Entry 9FDA (electron microscopy, 2.00 A resolution); this record covers chains D and B of the 15 polymer chains in the assembly.

Chain D:
Molecule: Small ribosomal subunit protein uS4
Organism: Escherichia coli
UniProtKB: P0A7V8 (RS4_ECOLI); numbering as in UniProt (aligned over 1-206)
Amino-acid sequence (206 residues; row label = number of the first residue in the row):
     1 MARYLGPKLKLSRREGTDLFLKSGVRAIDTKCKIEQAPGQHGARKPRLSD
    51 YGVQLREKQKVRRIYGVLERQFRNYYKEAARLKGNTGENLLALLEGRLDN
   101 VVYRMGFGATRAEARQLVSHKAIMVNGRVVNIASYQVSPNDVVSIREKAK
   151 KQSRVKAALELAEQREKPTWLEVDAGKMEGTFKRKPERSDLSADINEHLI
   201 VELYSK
Disordered / not traced: 1
Bound ions: K+: Ala79, Ala80, Leu82, Gly84, Thr86

Chain B:
Molecule: 16S rRNA
Organism: Escherichia coli
Sequence (1542 nucleotides; numbered 1 to 1542; the number before each row is that of its first residue):
     1 AAAUUGAAGAGUUUGAUCAUGGCUCAGAUUGAACGCUGGCGGCAGGCCUA
    51 ACACAUGCAAGUCGAACGGUAACAGGAAGAAGCUUGCUUCUUUGCUGACG
   101 AGUGGCGGACGGGUGAGUAAUGUCUGGGAAACUGCCUGAUGGAGGGGGAU
   151 AACUACUGGAAACGGUAGCUAAUACCGCAUAACGUCGCAAGACCAAAGAG
   201 GGGGACCUUCGGGCCUCUUGCCAUCGGAUGUGCCCAGAUGGGAUUAGCUA
   251 GUAGGUGGGGUAACGGCUCACCUAGGCGACGAUCCCUAGCUGGUCUGAGA
   301 GGAUGACCAGCCACACUGGAACUGAGACACGGUCCAGACUCCUACGGGAG
   351 GCAGCAGUGGGGAAUAUUGCACAAUGGGCGCAAGCCUGAUGCAGCCAUGC
   401 CGCGUGUAUGAAGAAGCCCUUCGGGUUGUAAAGUACUUUCAGCGGGGAGG
   451 AAGGGAGUAAAGUUAAUACCUUUGCUCAUUGACGUUACCCGCAGAAGAAG
   501 CACCGGCUAACUCCGUGCCAGCAGCCXCGGUAAUACGGAGGGUGCAAGCG
   551 UUAAUCGGAAUUACUGGGCGUAAAGCGCACGCAGGCGGUUUGUUAAGUCA
   601 GAUGUGAAAUCCCCGGGCUCAACCUGGGAACUGCAUCUGAUACUGGCAAG
   651 CUUGAGUCUCGUAGAGGGGGGUAGAAUUCCAGGUGUAGCGGUGAAAUGCG
   701 UAGAGAUCUGGAGGAAUACCGGUGGCGAAGGCGGCCCCCUGGACGAAGAC
   751 UGACGCUCAGGUGCGAAAGCGUGGGGAGCAAACAGGAUUAGAUACCCUGG
   801 UAGUCCACGCCGUAAACGAUGUCGACUUGGAGGUUGUGCCCUUGAGGCGU
   851 GGCUUCCGGAGCUAACGCGUUAAGUCGACCGCCUGGGGAGUACGGCCGCA
   901 AGGUUAAAACUCAAAUGAAUUGACGGGGGCUUGUACACACCGUGGACCAU
   951 GUCGUUUXACACCAUGCAACGCGAAGAACCUUACCUGGUGUUGACAUCCA
  1001 AAGAAGUUUUCAGAGAUGAGACUUAACCUUCGGGAACCGGGCGACAGUUA
  1051 CUGCAUGGCUGUUGUGAGUUCAUGUUGUGAACUGUUGGGUGAAGUCCCGU
  1101 AACAAGCGUAACCCGUAUCCGGGGUAACCUGCGGUCCGGCCUGGAACUCA
  1151 AAGGAGACUGCCAGUGAUAAACUGGAGGAAGGUGGGGAUGACGUCAAGUC
  1201 AUCAUGGCCCUUACGACCAGGGCUACACACGUGCUACAAUGGCGCAUACA
  1251 AAGAGAAGCGACCUCGCGAGAGCAAGCGGACCUCAUAAAGUGCGUCGUAG
  1301 UCCGGAUUGGAGUCUGCAACUCGACUCCAUGAAGUCGGAAUCGCUAGUAA
  1351 UCGUGGAUCAGAAUGCCACGGUGAAUACGUUCCCGGGCCUUGUACACACC
  1401 GCCCGUXACACCAUGGGAGUGGGUUGCAAAAGAAGUAGGUAGCUUAACCU
  1451 UCGGGAGGGCGCUUACCACUUUGUGAUUCAUGACUGGGGUGAAGUCGUAA
  1501 CAAGGUAACCGUAGGGGAACCUGCGGUUGGAUCACCUCCUUA
Disordered / not traced: 80-90, 205-213, 842-844, 930-1389, 1535-1542
Modified residues: PSU (pseudouridine-5'-monophosphate) at position 516, G7M (N7-methyl-guanosine-5'-monophosphate) at position 527, 4OC (4n,o2'-methylcytidine-5'-monophosphate) at position 947, 5MC (5-methylcytidine-5'-monophosphate) at position 958, UR3 (3-methyluridine-5'-monophoshate) at position 1100, 2MG (2N-methylguanosine-5'-monophosphate) at position 1123, MA6 (6N-dimethyladenosine-5'-monophoshate) at position 1126, MA6 (6N-dimethyladenosine-5'-monophoshate) at position 1127, 4OC (4n,o2'-methylcytidine-5'-monophosphate) at position 1402, 5MC (5-methylcytidine-5'-monophosphate) at position 1407, UR3 (3-methyluridine-5'-monophoshate) at position 1498, 2MG (2N-methylguanosine-5'-monophosphate) at position 1516, MA6 (6N-dimethyladenosine-5'-monophoshate) at position 1518, MA6 (6N-dimethyladenosine-5'-monophoshate) at position 1519
Bound ions: K+ site 1: G11, U12, G21, G22; Mg2+ site 1 near G21 (its only coordinating residue here); Mg2+ site 2: C48, G115; Mg2+ site 3: A59, U387; K+ site 2: U62, G104, G105; Mg2+ site 4 near G100 (its only coordinating residue here); K+ site 3: G107, G108, G326; Mg2+ site 5: A109, G331; K+ site 4: C110, G111; Mg2+ site 6 near G111 (its only coordinating residue here); K+ site 5: G115, G117, G289; Mg2+ site 7: A116, G117, G289; 29 more Mg2+ sites not listed; 15 more K+ sites not listed
Ligand contacts: edeine b (EDE): G693, U788, U789, A790, G791, A792, A794, C795, G926, UR3_1498, A1499, G1504, G1505, U1506
What the authors report for this chain:
  - binding site for edeine b: G693, C795, G926, UR3_1498, G1505, U1506

How chain D and chain B interact:
Pairs across the interface - 121 pairs, chain D then chain B:
  Ala2(D) - G404(B)  base contact
  Ala2(D) - U405(B)  hydrogen bond to the base
  Ala2(D) - A499(B)  base contact
  Ala2(D) - A547(B)  phosphate contact
  Arg3(D) - G404(B)  phosphate contact
  Arg3(D) - U405(B)  salt bridge to the phosphate
  Arg3(D) - G406(B)  hydrogen bond to the phosphate
  Arg3(D) - U407(B)  salt bridge to the phosphate
  Tyr4(D) - A546(B)  base contact
  Leu5(D) - U405(B)  base contact
  Leu5(D) - G406(B)  phosphate contact
  Pro7(D) - G428(B)  phosphate contact
  Pro7(D) - A430(B)  phosphate contact
  Lys8(D) - A430(B)  hydrogen bond to the phosphate
  Leu9(D) - U429(B)  phosphate contact
  Leu9(D) - A430(B)  hydrogen bond to the phosphate
  Lys10(D) - G428(B)  salt bridge to the phosphate
  Lys10(D) - G542(B)  salt bridge to the phosphate
  Arg13(D) - U427(B)  salt bridge to the phosphate
  Arg13(D) - U429(B)  salt bridge to the phosphate
  Arg14(D) - G542(B)  hydrogen bond to the phosphate
  Arg14(D) - U543(B)  salt bridge to the phosphate
  Lys22(D) - U409(B)  salt bridge to the phosphate
  Lys22(D) - G410(B)  base contact
  Lys22(D) - U429(B)  hydrogen bond to the phosphate
  Lys22(D) - A430(B)  salt bridge to the phosphate
  Ser23(D) - A408(B)  phosphate contact
  Ser23(D) - U409(B)  hydrogen bond to the phosphate
  Arg26(D) - G410(B)  salt bridge to the phosphate
  Arg26(D) - A411(B)  salt bridge to the phosphate
  Lys31(D) - G410(B)  salt bridge to the phosphate
  Lys31(D) - G413(B)  base contact
  Lys31(D) - U429(B)  hydrogen bond to the sugar
  Cys32(D) - G413(B)  base contact
  Cys32(D) - U429(B)  phosphate contact
  Lys33(D) - U426(B)  salt bridge to the phosphate
  Gln36(D) - U426(B)  hydrogen bond to the phosphate
  Pro38(D) - U427(B)  phosphate contact
  Pro38(D) - G542(B)  phosphate contact
  Gly39(D) - U426(B)  phosphate contact
  Gly39(D) - U427(B)  phosphate contact
  Gly39(D) - G541(B)  sugar contact
  Gly39(D) - G542(B)  sugar contact
  Gln40(D) - U426(B)  hydrogen bond to the sugar
  Gln40(D) - U512(B)  hydrogen bond to the sugar
  Gln40(D) - G540(B)  hydrogen bond to the base
  Gln40(D) - G541(B)  hydrogen bond to the sugar
  His41(D) - C511(B)  hydrogen bond to the base
  His41(D) - U512(B)  hydrogen bond to the sugar
  Arg44(D) - C511(B)  salt bridge to the phosphate
  Leu48(D) - A510(B)  phosphate contact
  Ser49(D) - A509(B)  hydrogen bond to the phosphate
  Tyr51(D) - U508(B)  sugar contact
  Tyr51(D) - A509(B)  sugar contact
  Gly52(D) - A509(B)  sugar contact
  Leu55(D) - A509(B)  sugar contact
  Arg56(D) - U543(B)  phosphate contact
  Arg56(D) - G544(B)  salt bridge to the phosphate
  Lys58(D) - C545(B)  salt bridge to the phosphate
  Gln59(D) - G544(B)  hydrogen bond to the phosphate
  Gln59(D) - C545(B)  hydrogen bond to the phosphate
  Arg62(D) - C545(B)  salt bridge to the phosphate
  Arg62(D) - A546(B)  salt bridge to the phosphate
  Arg63(D) - G544(B)  salt bridge to the phosphate
  Leu68(D) - A546(B)  phosphate contact
  Leu68(D) - A547(B)  phosphate contact
  Glu69(D) - C545(B)  phosphate contact
  Glu69(D) - A546(B)  hydrogen bond to the phosphate
  Arg70(D) - C400(B)  salt bridge to the phosphate
  Arg70(D) - C401(B)  salt bridge to the phosphate
  Arg70(D) - A546(B)  hydrogen bond to the phosphate
  Gln71(D) - G402(B)  hydrogen bond to the phosphate
  Gln71(D) - C403(B)  hydrogen bond to the phosphate
  Arg73(D) - C401(B)  salt bridge to the phosphate
  Asn74(D) - C401(B)  hydrogen bond to the phosphate
  Arg81(D) - C613(B)  salt bridge to the phosphate
  Arg81(D) - C614(B)  salt bridge to the phosphate
  Lys83(D) - A2(B)  hydrogen bond to the sugar
  Lys83(D) - C613(B)  phosphate contact
  Lys83(D) - C614(B)  salt bridge to the phosphate
  Gly84(D) - U5(B)  base contact
  Thr110(D) - U407(B)  phosphate contact
  Thr110(D) - A408(B)  hydrogen bond to the phosphate
  Ala112(D) - U407(B)  sugar contact
  Ala112(D) - A408(B)  phosphate contact
  Glu113(D) - U407(B)  hydrogen bond to the sugar
  Glu113(D) - A408(B)  sugar contact
  Arg115(D) - G404(B)  salt bridge to the phosphate
  Gln116(D) - G406(B)  hydrogen bond to the base
  Gln116(D) - U407(B)  sugar contact
  Gln116(D) - U437(B)  base contact
  Gln116(D) - A495(B)  base contact
  Ser119(D) - G404(B)  sugar contact
  Ser119(D) - U439(B)  hydrogen bond to the sugar
  His120(D) - U437(B)  hydrogen bond to the sugar
  His120(D) - U438(B)  sugar contact
  His120(D) - U439(B)  base contact
  His120(D) - A495(B)  base contact
  Lys121(D) - U439(B)  phosphate contact
  Lys121(D) - C440(B)  salt bridge to the phosphate
  Lys121(D) - C489(B)  salt bridge to the phosphate
  Val129(D) - U619(B)  base contact
  Val130(D) - U619(B)  base contact
  Asn131(D) - U439(B)  hydrogen bond to the sugar
  Asn131(D) - U619(B)  hydrogen bond to the base
  Ile132(D) - G402(B)  sugar contact
  Ile132(D) - C403(B)  phosphate contact
  Ile132(D) - U619(B)  base contact
  Ile132(D) - C620(B)  base contact
  Ala133(D) - C403(B)  phosphate contact
  Ser134(D) - G402(B)  phosphate contact
  Ser134(D) - C403(B)  hydrogen bond to the phosphate
  Tyr135(D) - C620(B)  sugar contact
  Arg146(D) - C490(B)  salt bridge to the phosphate
  Lys148(D) - C490(B)  salt bridge to the phosphate
  Lys148(D) - G491(B)  salt bridge to the phosphate
  Gln152(D) - U437(B)  hydrogen bond to the phosphate
  Arg154(D) - C436(B)  sugar contact
  Arg154(D) - U437(B)  hydrogen bond to the sugar
  Glu202(D) - A8(B)  hydrogen bond to the base
  Lys206(D) - A8(B)  base contact
Also at the interface, not in a pair above, chain D (70 interface residues in all): Leu21, Gly24, Val25, Thr30, Gln54, Ala80, Leu203, Ser205
Also at the interface, not in a pair above, chain B (52 interface residues in all): A3, U29, C419, G425

In short:
70 residues of chain D and 52 residues of chain B are in contact, with 35 hydrogen bonds and 31 salt bridges.
Polar pairs include Ala2(D)-U405(B), Gln40(D)-G540(B) and His41(D)-C511(B). Bound to chain B: edeine b. From
the paper: a binding site for edeine b at G693(B), C795(B) and G926(B) among others.
Here chain D is Small ribosomal subunit protein uS4 and chain B is 16S rRNA, both from Escherichia coli. Entry
9FDA (Structure of E. coli 30S-IF1-IF3-mRNA-Edeine complex) was determined by electron microscopy (same
publication as 9FCO, 9FIB and 9G06).
